PDB entry 9G6E | electron microscopy, 2.60 A resolution | chains A and C of the 4 polymer chains in the assembly

Chain A (and C):
Name: H(+)/Cl(-) exchange transporter 7
From: Homo sapiens
Notes: engineered mutation(s): Y715C; chain C of this document is another copy of the same molecule, construct and numbering; everything in this record applies to it too
UniProt: P51798 (CLCN7_HUMAN); residue numbers follow UniProt; this construct covers 1-805
Sequence (805 residues; numbered 1 to 805; the number before each row is that of its first residue):
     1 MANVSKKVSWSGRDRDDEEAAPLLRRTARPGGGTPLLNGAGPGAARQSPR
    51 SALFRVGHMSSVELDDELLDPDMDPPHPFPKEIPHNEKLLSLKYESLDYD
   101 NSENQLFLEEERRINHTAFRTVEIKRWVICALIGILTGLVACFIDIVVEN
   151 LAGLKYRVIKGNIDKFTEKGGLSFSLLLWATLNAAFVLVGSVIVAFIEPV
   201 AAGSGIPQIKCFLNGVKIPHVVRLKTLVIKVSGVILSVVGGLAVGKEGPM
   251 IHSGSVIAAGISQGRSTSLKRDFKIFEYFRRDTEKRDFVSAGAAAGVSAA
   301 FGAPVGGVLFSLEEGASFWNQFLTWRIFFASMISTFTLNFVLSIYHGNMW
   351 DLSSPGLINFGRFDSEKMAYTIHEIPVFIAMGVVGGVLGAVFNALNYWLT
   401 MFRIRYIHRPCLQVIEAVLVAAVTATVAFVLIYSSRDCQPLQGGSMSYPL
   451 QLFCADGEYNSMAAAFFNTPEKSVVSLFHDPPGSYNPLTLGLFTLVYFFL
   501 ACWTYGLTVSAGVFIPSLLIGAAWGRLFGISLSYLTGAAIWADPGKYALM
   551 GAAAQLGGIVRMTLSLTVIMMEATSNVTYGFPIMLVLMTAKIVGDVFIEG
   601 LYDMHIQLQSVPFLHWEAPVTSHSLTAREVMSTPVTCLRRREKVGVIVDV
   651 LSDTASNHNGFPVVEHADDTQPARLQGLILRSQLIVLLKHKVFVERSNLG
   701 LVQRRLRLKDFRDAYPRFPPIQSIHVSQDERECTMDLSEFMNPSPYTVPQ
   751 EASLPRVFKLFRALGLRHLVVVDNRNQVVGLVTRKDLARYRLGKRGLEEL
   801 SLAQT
Disordered / not traced: 1-112, 262-278, 621-805
Disulfides: C438-C454
Curated features (UniProtKB/Swiss-Prot):
  - motif: G203 to P207 (Selectivity filter part_1), G245 to P249 (Selectivity filter part_2), G512 to P516 (Selectivity filter part_3)
  - binding site (chloride): S204, F514, Y602
  - binding site (ATP): H658 to G660, T783 to D786
  - site: E247 (Mediates proton transfer from the outer aqueous phase to the interior of the protein), E314 (Mediates proton transfer from the protein to the inner aqueous phase)
  - modified residue (Phosphoserine): S9, S60, S801
  - natural variant: L132 (L132P: In OPTB4), L213 (L213F: In OPTA2; uncertain significance), N214 (N214S: In OPTB4), G215 (G215R: In OPTA2), L224 (L224R: In OPTB4; uncertain significance), L227 (deletion: In OPTB4), G240 (G240R: In OPTB4), P249 (P249R: In OPTB4), I261 (I261F: In OPTB4), R286 (R286Q: In OPTA2; R286W: In OPTA2; uncertain significance), S290 (S290Y: In OPTA2; uncertain significance), A299 (A299V: In OPTB4; uncertain significance), 20 further natural variant entries in UniProt
Reported in the primary citation:
  - conformationally variable residues (helix shift): E313, Y602
  - mutagenesis - R717E: increased catalytic activity
  - disease-associated variants - Y715C: increased catalytic activity
  - mutagenesis - T267G: unchanged catalytic activity

Interface between chain A and chain C:
Residue-residue contacts (86):
  R113(A) with Y602(C), hydrogen bond (backbone-side chain)
  H116(A) with E599(C), salt bridge; Y602(C); D603(C), salt bridge; M604(C)
  R120(A) with E599(C), salt bridge; D603(C), salt bridge
  W127(A) with M588(C), hydrophobic
  V305(A) with M571(C), hydrophobic; M584(C), hydrophobic
  L309(A) with L309(C), hydrophobic
  L312(A) with L564(C), hydrophobic
  E313(A) with W319(C)
  W319(A) with L312(C); E313(C); A316(C), hydrogen bond (side chain-backbone); S317(C); W319(C), hydrophobic
  W325(A) with M562(C); T563(C); L564(C); T567(C); M588(C); K591(C)
  F328(A) with M584(C), hydrophobic; M588(C), hydrophobic
  F329(A) with M588(C), hydrophobic
  M332(A) with F581(C), hydrophobic; M584(C), hydrophobic; L585(C); M588(C), hydrophobic
  T335(A) with F581(C)
  F336(A) with I372(C), hydrophobic; F581(C), hydrophobic
  N339(A) with Y370(C)
  F340(A) with I372(C), hydrophobic
  M349(A) with I372(C), hydrophobic
  W350(A) with T371(C); I372(C), hydrogen bond (backbone-backbone); H373(C)
  L352(A) with Y370(C)
  S353(A) with Y579(C)
  R362(A) with R362(C); F363(C); D364(C), hydrogen bond (side chain-backbone); S365(C); M368(C), hydrogen bond
  F363(A) with R362(C)
  D364(A) with R362(C)
  S365(A) with R362(C), hydrogen bond
  M368(A) with R362(C)
  A369(A) with D351(C)
  Y370(A) with N339(C), hydrogen bond; D351(C); L352(C), hydrogen bond (backbone-backbone)
  T371(A) with W350(C)
  I372(A) with F336(C), hydrophobic; F340(C), hydrophobic; M349(C)
  M562(A) with W325(C)
  T563(A) with W325(C)
  L564(A) with L312(C), hydrophobic; W325(C)
  T567(A) with W325(C)
  V568(A) with V568(C), hydrophobic
  M571(A) with V305(C), hydrophobic; M571(C), hydrophobic; E572(C)
  E572(A) with M571(C)
  Y579(A) with N576(C)
  F581(A) with M332(C), hydrophobic; T335(C); F336(C), hydrophobic
  M584(A) with V305(C), hydrophobic; F328(C), hydrophobic; M332(C), hydrophobic
  M588(A) with F328(C), hydrophobic; F329(C), hydrophobic; M332(C), hydrophobic
  K591(A) with W325(C)
  E599(A) with H116(C), salt bridge; R120(C), salt bridge
  Y602(A) with H116(C), hydrogen bond (backbone-side chain); T117(C); R120(C)
  M604(A) with H116(C)
Interface residues without a listed pair, chain A (56 interface residues in all): V308, Q321, T324, D351, H373, I375, R561, S575, N576, L585, I592
Interface residues without a listed pair, chain C (58 interface residues in all): R113, W127, V308, Q321, T324, I375, R561, S575, I592

In short:
56 residues of chain A and 58 residues of chain C are in contact; the contacts include 9 hydrogen bonds and 6
salt bridges. Among the polar pairs are H116(A)-E599(C), H116(A)-D603(C) and R120(A)-E599(C). The paper
reports that R717E and Y715C of chain A increase catalytic activity; conformational variability at E313(A) and
Y602(A).
Both chains are H(+)/Cl(-) exchange transporter 7 (Homo sapiens). Entry 9G6E (CLC7(Y715C)/OSTM1 complex) was
determined by electron microscopy (same publication as 9G6C and 9G6D).
